1GDT - chains E and B of the 6 polymer chains in the assembly; structure by X-ray diffraction, 3.00 A resolution.

Chain E:
Molecule: Site I of res DNA
Sequence (21 nucleotides; each row starts with the number of its first residue):
     2 CAGTGTCCGA TAATTTATAA A

Chain B:
Name: Protein (gamma delta resolvase)
From: Escherichia coli
UniProt: P03012 (TNR1_ECOLI); numbering as in UniProt (aligned over 1-183)
Chain sequence (183 residues; each row starts with the number of its first residue):
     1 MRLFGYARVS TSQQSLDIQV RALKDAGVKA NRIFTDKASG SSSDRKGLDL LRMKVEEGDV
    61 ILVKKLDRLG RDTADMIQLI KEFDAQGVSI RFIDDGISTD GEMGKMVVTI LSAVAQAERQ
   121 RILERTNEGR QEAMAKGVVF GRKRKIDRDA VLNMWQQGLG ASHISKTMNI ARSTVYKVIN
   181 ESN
UniProt features mapped onto this chain:
  - DNA-binding region: Ala161 to Asn180 (H-T-H motif)
  - active site: Ser10 (O-(5'-phospho-DNA)-serine intermediate)

Interface between chain E and chain B:
Pairs across the interface - 27 pairs, chain E then chain B:
  DT5(E) - Ser162(B)  phosphate contact
  DT5(E) - Arg172(B)  base contact
  DT5(E) - Tyr176(B)  sugar contact
  DG6(E) - Trp155(B)  phosphate contact
  DG6(E) - Arg172(B)  hydrogen bond to the base
  DG6(E) - Tyr176(B)  phosphate contact
  DT7(E) - Tyr176(B)  base contact
  DT7(E) - Asn180(B)  phosphate contact
  DC8(E) - Ser173(B)  base contact
  DA13(E) - Arg142(B)  hydrogen bond to the base
  DA14(E) - Gly141(B)  base contact
  DA14(E) - Arg142(B)  hydrogen bond to the base
  DT15(E) - Gly141(B)  sugar contact
  DT15(E) - Arg142(B)  phosphate contact
  DT15(E) - Lys143(B)  phosphate contact
  DT16(E) - Val138(B)  phosphate contact
  DT16(E) - Val139(B)  sugar contact
  DT16(E) - Phe140(B)  sugar contact
  DT17(E) - Gly129(B)  phosphate contact
  DT17(E) - Ala133(B)  phosphate contact
  DT17(E) - Val138(B)  phosphate contact
  DT17(E) - Phe140(B)  sugar contact
  DA18(E) - Thr126(B)  hydrogen bond to the sugar
  DA18(E) - Gly129(B)  phosphate contact
  DT19(E) - Ile122(B)  sugar contact
  DT19(E) - Arg125(B)  salt bridge to the phosphate
  DA20(E) - Arg121(B)  salt bridge to the phosphate
Interface residues without a listed pair, chain E (13 interface residues in all): DC9
Interface residues without a listed pair, chain B (21 interface residues in all): Arg130, Lys145, Ala161

Overview:
Chain E and chain B form an interface of 13 and 21 residues respectively, with 4 hydrogen bonds and 2 salt
bridges. Polar pairs include DG6(E)-Arg172(B), DA13(E)-Arg142(B) and DA14(E)-Arg142(B). UniProt lists
active-site residue Ser10(B) on chain B.
Here chain E is Site I of res DNA and chain B is Protein (gamma delta resolvase) (Escherichia coli). Entry
1GDT (Crystal structure of a site-specific recombinase, gamma-delta resolvase complexed with a 34 bp cleavage
site) was determined by X-ray diffraction.
